Entry 9G9H (electron microscopy, 2.99 A resolution); this record covers chains E and T of the 10 polymer chains in the assembly.

[Chain E]
Name: CRISPR system Cms endoribonuclease Csm3
From: Enterococcus italicus DSM 15952
Notes: EC 3.1.-.-
Reference sequence: E6LHV5 (CSM3_ENTI1); numbering as in UniProt (aligned over 1-214)
Amino-acid sequence (214 residues; numbered 1 to 214; the number before each row is that of its first residue):
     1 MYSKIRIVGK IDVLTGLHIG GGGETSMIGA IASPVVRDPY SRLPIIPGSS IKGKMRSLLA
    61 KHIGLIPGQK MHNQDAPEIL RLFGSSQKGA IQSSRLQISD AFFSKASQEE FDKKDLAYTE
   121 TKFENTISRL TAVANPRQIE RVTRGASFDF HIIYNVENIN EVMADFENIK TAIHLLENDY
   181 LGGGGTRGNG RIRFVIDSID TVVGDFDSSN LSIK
Disordered / not traced: 1, 212-214
Construct notes: engineered mutation Ala32 (Asp in E6LHV5)

[Chain T]
Molecule: CTR
Sequence (47 nucleotides; each row starts with the number of its first residue):
     1 CCCCCAGCGC UUCAGCGUUC UUCGGAAUGU CGCGCAUUGG CAUGGAA
Disordered / not traced: 1-14, 43-47

[How chain E and chain T interact]
Contacting residue pairs (15; chain E residue first):
  Ile28(E) with A26(T), sugar contact; A27(T), phosphate contact
  Gly29(E) with A26(T), sugar contact; A27(T), phosphate contact
  Ala32(E) with A27(T), base contact
  Ser33(E) with A27(T), base contact
  Lys88(E) with A36(T), sugar contact
  Val133(E) with G25(T), sugar contact
  Ala134(E) with G25(T), hydrogen bond to the sugar
  Asn135(E) with G25(T), hydrogen bond to the phosphate; A26(T), hydrogen bond to the phosphate
  Pro136(E) with G25(T), base contact; A26(T), sugar contact; A27(T), sugar contact
  Arg137(E) with A27(T), hydrogen bond to the base
Also at the interface, not in a pair above, chain E (15 interface residues in all): Met27, Ala30, Phe123, Asn125, Thr126

[Summary]
The interface between chain E and chain T involves 15 residues on one side and 4 on the other; the contacts
include 4 hydrogen bonds. Among the polar pairs are Arg137(E)-A27(T), Ala134(E)-G25(T) and Asn135(E)-G25(T).
Chain E is CRISPR system Cms endoribonuclease Csm3 (Enterococcus italicus DSM 15952) and chain T is CTR; the
structure, CryoEM structure of Enterococcus italicus Csm-crRNA-CTR1 complex bound to pNppA3 and AMPNPP, was
determined by electron microscopy (same publication as 9G9A, 9G9B, 9G9C, 9G9D, 9G9E, 9G9F and 4 further
entries).
